3VRN - chain A; structure by X-ray diffraction, 1.64 A resolution.

Chain A:
Name: Signal transduction protein CBL-C
Source organism: Homo sapiens
Notes: fragment: TKB domain
UniProt: Q9ULV8 (CBLC_HUMAN); residue numbers follow UniProt; this construct covers 1-323
Chain sequence (331 residues; each row starts with the number of its first residue; numbers below 1 keep their minus sign (Gly-7 is residue -7)):
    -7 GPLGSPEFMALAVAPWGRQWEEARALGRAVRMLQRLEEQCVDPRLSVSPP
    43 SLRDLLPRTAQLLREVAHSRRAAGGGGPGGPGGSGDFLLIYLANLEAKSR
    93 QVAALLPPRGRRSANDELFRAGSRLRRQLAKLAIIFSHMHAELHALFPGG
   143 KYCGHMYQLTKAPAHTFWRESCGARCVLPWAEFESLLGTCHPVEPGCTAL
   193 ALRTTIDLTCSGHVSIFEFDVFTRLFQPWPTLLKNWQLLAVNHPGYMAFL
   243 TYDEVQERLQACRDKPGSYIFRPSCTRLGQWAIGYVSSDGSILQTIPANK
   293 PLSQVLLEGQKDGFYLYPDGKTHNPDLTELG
Unresolved in the structure: -7 to 11, 34-38, 101-114, 321-323
Differences from the reference sequence: expression tag (-7 to 0)
Bound ions: Ca2+: Asp199, Thr201, Ser203, His205, Glu210
UniProt features mapped onto this chain:
  - region: Leu322, Gly323 (Linker)
  - binding site (Ca(2+)): Asp199, Thr201, Glu210
  - binding site (4-O-phospho-L-tyrosine): Arg264
  - mutagenesis: Tyr244 (Y244A: Abolishes interaction with EGFR. Decreases interaction with SRC and abolishes SRC ubiquitination; Y244F: No effect on interaction with EGFR and SRC as well as on SRC ubiquitination), Arg264 (R264A: Abolishes interaction with EGFR. Decreases interaction with SRC and abolishes SRC ubiquitination), Pro265 (P265L: Enhances interaction with EGFR and SRC as well as SRC ubiquitination), Ser266 (S266A: Decreases interactions with EGFR and SRC as well as SRC ubiquitination), Thr268 (T268A: Abolishes interaction with EGFR. Decreases interaction with and ubiquitination of SRC), Gly276 (G276E: No effect on interaction with RET. Binds slightly to SRC, this interaction is independent of SRC phosphorylation. Strongly decreases SRC ubiquitination. Abolishes interaction with EGFR)

Summary:
Asp199, Thr201, Ser203, His205 and Glu210 form the Ca2+ site. UniProt lists 3 Ca2+-binding residues, residue
binding 4-O-phospho-L-tyrosine Arg264 and 6 mutagenesis sites.
Chain A is Signal transduction protein CBL-C (Homo sapiens); the structure, Crystal structure of the tyrosine
kinase binding domain of Cbl-c, was determined by X-ray diffraction, deposited together with 3VRO, 3VRP, 3VRQ
and 3VRR.
